6PE0 - chains D and G of the 7 polymer chains in the assembly; structure by electron microscopy, 3.50 A resolution.

# Chain D
Protein: Membrane-spanning ATPase-like protein
Organism: Chaetomium thermophilum
UniProt: G0S654 (G0S654_CHATD); residue numbers follow UniProt; this construct covers 31-411
Sequence (383 residues; each row starts with the number of its first residue):
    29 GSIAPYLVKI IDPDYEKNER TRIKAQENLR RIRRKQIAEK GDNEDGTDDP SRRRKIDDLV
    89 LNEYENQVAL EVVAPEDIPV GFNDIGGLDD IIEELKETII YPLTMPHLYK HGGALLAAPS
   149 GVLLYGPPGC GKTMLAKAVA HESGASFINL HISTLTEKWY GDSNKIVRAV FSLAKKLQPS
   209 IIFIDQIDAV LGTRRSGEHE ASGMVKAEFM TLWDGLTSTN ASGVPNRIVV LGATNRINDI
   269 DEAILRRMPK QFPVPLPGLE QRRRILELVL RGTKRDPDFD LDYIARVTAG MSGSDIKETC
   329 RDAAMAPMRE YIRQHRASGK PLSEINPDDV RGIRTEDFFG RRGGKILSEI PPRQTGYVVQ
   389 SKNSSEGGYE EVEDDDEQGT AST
Not modelled in the structure: 29-41, 65-86, 357-411
Differences from the reference sequence: expression tag (29-30); engineered mutation Gln214 (Glu in G0S654)
Bound ions: Mg2+: Thr161 (together with ATP)
Small-molecule neighbours:
  - ATP (adenosine-5'-triphosphate), molecule 1: Asp112, Ile113, Gly114, Pro156, Gly157, Cys158, Gly159, Lys160, Thr161, Met162, Gln214, Asn263, Ile293, Leu296, Gly321, Ser322, Lys325
  - ATP, molecule 2: Met238, Asp242, Ala271, Arg274, Arg275
What the authors report for this chain:
  - binding site for Unknown E. coli peptide (chain G): Trp187, Tyr188, His227
  - mutagenesis - W187A, Y188A, L244A, L244E: decreased growth
  - binding site for ATP: Arg274, Arg275

# Chain G
Protein: Unknown E. coli peptide
Organism: Escherichia coli
Sequence (10 residues; each row starts with the number of its first residue; X marks 10 residues of unknown identity (built as UNK)):
     1 XXXXXXXXXX

# Interface between chain D and chain G
Interface residues of chain D (facing chain G), 4 residues: Lys186, Trp187, Tyr188, His227

# Summary
Chain D and chain G make no direct contact in this assembly. Bound to chain D: ATP. The paper reports a
binding site for Unknown E. coli peptide (chain G) at Trp187(D), Tyr188(D) and His227(D); W187A, Y188A and
L244A of chain D, among others, reduce growth.
Here chain D is Membrane-spanning ATPase-like protein (Chaetomium thermophilum) and chain G is Unknown E. coli
peptide (Escherichia coli). Entry 6PE0 (Msp1 (E214Q)-substrate complex) was determined by electron microscopy
together with 6PDW and 6PDY from the same study.
